PDB entry 1M3Q | X-ray diffraction, 1.90 A resolution | chains C and A of the 3 polymer chains in the assembly

Chain C:
Molecule: 15-nt DNA strand
Sequence (15 nucleotides; row label = number of the first residue in the row):
    16 GCGTCCAXGTCTACC
Modified / non-standard residues: DRZ (3',4'-dihydroxy-pentanal-5'-phosphate) at position 23
Ion coordination: Ca2+ near DA22 (its only coordinating residue here)

Chain A:
Name: 8-oxoguanine DNA glycosylase
Source organism: Homo sapiens
Notes: EC 3.2.2.-; fragment: core fragment (residues 12-325)
UniProt: O15527 (OGG1_HUMAN); numbering as in UniProt (aligned over 12-325)
Amino-acid sequence (317 residues; row label = number of the first residue in the row):
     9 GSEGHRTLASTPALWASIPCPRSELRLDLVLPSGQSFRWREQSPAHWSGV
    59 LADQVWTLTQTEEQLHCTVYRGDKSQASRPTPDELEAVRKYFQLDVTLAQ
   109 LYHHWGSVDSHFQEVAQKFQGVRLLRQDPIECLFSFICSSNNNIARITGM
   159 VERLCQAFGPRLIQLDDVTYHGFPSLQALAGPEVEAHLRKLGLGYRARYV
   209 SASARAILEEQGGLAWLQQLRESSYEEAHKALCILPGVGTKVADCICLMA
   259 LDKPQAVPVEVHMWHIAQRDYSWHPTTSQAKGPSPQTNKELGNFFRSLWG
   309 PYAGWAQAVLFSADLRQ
Disordered / not traced: 80-82
Construct notes: cloning artifact (9-11); engineered mutation Glu268 (Asp in O15527)
Ligand contacts: 8-aminoguanine (ANG): Gly42, Phe45, Phe144, Ser147, Lys249, Cys253, Met257, Pro266, Glu268, Met271, Gln315, Phe319
Swiss-Prot annotation at these positions:
  - active site: Lys249 (Schiff-base intermediate with DNA)
  - binding site (DNA): Asn149, Arg154, Arg204, His270, Gln287
  - binding site (8-oxoguanine): Pro266, Gln315, Phe319
From the paper describing this entry:
  - binding site for 8-aminoguanine: Lys249, Cys253, Gln315, Phe319
  - binding site for the 15-nt DNA strand (chain C): His270
  - mutagenesis - D268E: unchanged catalytic activity (citing earlier work)

Interface between chain C and chain A:
Pairs across the interface (31):
  DA22(C) - Asn149(A)  hydrogen bond to the base
  DA22(C) - Asn150(A)  sugar contact
  DA22(C) - Asn151(A)  phosphate contact
  DA22(C) - Val269(A)  phosphate contact
  DRZ_23(C) - Ser147(A)  sugar contact
  DRZ_23(C) - Asn150(A)  sugar contact
  DRZ_23(C) - Asn151(A)  phosphate contact
  DRZ_23(C) - Ile152(A)  hydrogen bond to the phosphate
  DRZ_23(C) - Ile155(A)  sugar contact
  DRZ_23(C) - Glu268(A)  sugar contact
  DRZ_23(C) - His270(A)  salt bridge to the phosphate
  DRZ_23(C) - Phe319(A)  sugar contact
  DG24(C) - Ser148(A)  sugar contact
  DG24(C) - Asn149(A)  hydrogen bond to the phosphate
  DG24(C) - Asn150(A)  phosphate contact
  DG24(C) - Tyr203(A)  hydrogen bond to the base
  DG24(C) - Lys249(A)  phosphate contact
  DG24(C) - Val250(A)  phosphate contact
  DG24(C) - Glu268(A)  phosphate contact
  DG24(C) - Val269(A)  phosphate contact
  DT25(C) - Gly245(A)  phosphate contact
  DT25(C) - Val246(A)  phosphate contact
  DT25(C) - Gly247(A)  hydrogen bond to the phosphate
  DT25(C) - Thr248(A)  phosphate contact
  DT25(C) - Lys249(A)  hydrogen bond to the phosphate
  DT25(C) - Val250(A)  hydrogen bond to the phosphate
  DC26(C) - Tyr207(A)  sugar contact
  DC26(C) - Leu243(A)  phosphate contact
  DC26(C) - Pro244(A)  phosphate contact
  DC26(C) - Gly245(A)  hydrogen bond to the phosphate
  DC26(C) - Val246(A)  phosphate contact
Other interface residues (no listed pair), chain A (22 interface residues in all): Leu323

Overview:
Chain C and chain A form an interface of 5 and 22 residues respectively; the contacts include 8 hydrogen bonds
and 1 salt bridge. Among the polar pairs are DA22(C)-Asn149(A), DG24(C)-Tyr203(A) and DRZ_23(C)-Ile152(A).
From the paper: a binding site for 8-aminoguanine at Lys249(A), Cys253(A) and Gln315(A) among others; D268E of
chain A leaves catalytic activity unchanged.
Chain C is a 15-nt DNA strand and chain A is 8-oxoguanine DNA glycosylase (Homo sapiens); the structure,
Crystal Structure of hogg1 D268E Mutant with Base-Excised DNA and 8-aminoguanine, was determined by X-ray
diffraction (same publication as 1M3H).
